PDB entry 7VAK | electron microscopy, 4.70 A resolution (low resolution: residue-level contacts below are approximate; hydrogen-bond / salt-bridge calls are withheld) | chains B and D of the 12 polymer chains in the assembly

# Chain B
Protein: V-type ATP synthase alpha chain
From: Thermus thermophilus HB8
Notes: EC 7.1.2.2
UniProt: Q56403 (VATA_THET8); numbering as in UniProt (aligned over 1-578)
Chain sequence (578 residues; numbered 1 to 578; the number before each row is that of its first residue):
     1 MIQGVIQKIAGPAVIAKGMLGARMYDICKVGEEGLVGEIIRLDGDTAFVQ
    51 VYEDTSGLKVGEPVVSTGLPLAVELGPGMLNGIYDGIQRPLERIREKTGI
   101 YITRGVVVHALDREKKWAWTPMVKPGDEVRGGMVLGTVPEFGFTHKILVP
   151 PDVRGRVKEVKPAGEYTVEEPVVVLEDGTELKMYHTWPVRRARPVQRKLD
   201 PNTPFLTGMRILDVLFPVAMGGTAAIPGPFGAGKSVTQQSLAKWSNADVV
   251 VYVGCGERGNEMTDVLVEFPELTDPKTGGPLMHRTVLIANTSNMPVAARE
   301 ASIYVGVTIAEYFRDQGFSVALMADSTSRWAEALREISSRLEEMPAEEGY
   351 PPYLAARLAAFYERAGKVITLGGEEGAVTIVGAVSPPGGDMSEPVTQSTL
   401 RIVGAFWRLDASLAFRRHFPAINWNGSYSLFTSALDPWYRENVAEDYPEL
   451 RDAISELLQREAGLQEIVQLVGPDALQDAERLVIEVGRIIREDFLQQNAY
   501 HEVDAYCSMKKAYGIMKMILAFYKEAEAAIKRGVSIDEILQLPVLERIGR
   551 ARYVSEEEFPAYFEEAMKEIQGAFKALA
Sequence notes: conflict Ala232 (Ser in Q56403), Ser235 (Thr in Q56403)

# Chain D
Protein: V-type ATP synthase beta chain
From: Thermus thermophilus HB8
UniProt: Q56404 (VATB_THET8); residues 1-478 here = UniProt positions 1-478
Chain sequence (478 residues; numbered 1 to 478; the number before each row is that of its first residue):
     1 MDLLKKEYTGITYISGPLLFVENAKDLAYGAIVDIKDGTGRVRGGQVIEV
    51 SEEYAVIQVFEETTGLDLATTSVSLVEDVARLGVSKEMLGRRFNGIGKPI
   101 DGLPPITPEKRLPITGLPLNPVARRKPEQFIQTGISTIDVMNTLVRGQKL
   151 PIFSGSGLPANEIAAQIARQATVRPDLSGEGEKEEPFAVVFAAMGITQRE
   201 LSYFIQEFERTGALSRSVLFLNKADDPTIERILTPRMALTVAEYLAFEHD
   251 YHVLVILTDMTNYCEALREIGAAREEIPGRRGYPGYMYTDLATIYERAGV
   301 VEGKKGSVTQIPILSMPDDDRTHPIPDLTGYITEGQIQLSRELHRKGIYP
   351 PIDPLPSLSRLMNNGVGKGKTREDHKQVSDQLYSAYANGVDIRKLVAIIG
   401 EDALTENDRRYLQFADAFERFFINQGQQNRSIEESLQIAWALLSMLPQGE
   451 LKRISKDHIGKYYGQKLEEIWGAPQALD
Disordered / not traced: 1-4, 475-478

# Interface between chain B and chain D
Residue-residue contacts - 74 pairs, chain B then chain D:
  Ile6(B) - Glu52(D)
  Gln7(B) - Ser51(D)
  Gln7(B) - Glu52(D)
  Lys8(B) - Glu49(D)
  Lys8(B) - Val50(D)
  Lys8(B) - Ser51(D)
  Ile9(B) - Tyr29(D)
  Ile9(B) - Glu49(D)
  Ile9(B) - Val50(D)
  Ala10(B) - Ile48(D)
  Ala10(B) - Glu49(D)
  Gly11(B) - Tyr29(D)
  Pro12(B) - Tyr29(D)
  Thr55(B) - Tyr29(D)
  Ser56(B) - Tyr29(D)
  Gly57(B) - Ala28(D)
  Gly57(B) - Tyr29(D)
  Gly57(B) - Val79(D)
  Leu58(B) - Ala28(D)
  Leu58(B) - Tyr29(D)
  Lys59(B) - Ala28(D)
  Val60(B) - Lys25(D)
  Leu91(B) - Asn120(D)
  Leu91(B) - Pro121(D)
  Ile94(B) - Asn120(D)
  Arg95(B) - Asn120(D)
  Arg95(B) - Val122(D)
  Arg95(B) - Glu302(D)
  Ile100(B) - Leu119(D)
  Ile100(B) - Asn120(D)
  Tyr101(B) - Leu117(D)
  Tyr101(B) - Pro118(D)
  Tyr101(B) - Leu119(D)
  Tyr101(B) - Phe247(D)
  Ile102(B) - Pro118(D)
  Ile102(B) - Asn120(D)
  Thr103(B) - Leu117(D)
  Phe230(B) - Ser359(D)
  Phe230(B) - Arg360(D)
  Gly256(B) - Tyr288(D)
  Arg258(B) - Glu296(D)
  Arg258(B) - Gly330(D)
  Arg258(B) - Tyr331(D)
  Arg258(B) - Ile332(D)
  Arg258(B) - Thr333(D)
  Gly259(B) - Lys149(D)
  Gly259(B) - Glu296(D)
  Asn260(B) - Gly147(D)
  Asn260(B) - Lys149(D)
  Asn260(B) - Glu334(D)
  Asn260(B) - Leu361(D)
  Met262(B) - Arg124(D)
  Thr263(B) - Lys126(D)
  Glu268(B) - Lys126(D)
  Ser292(B) - Tyr288(D)
  Ser292(B) - Ala292(D)
  Ser292(B) - Glu296(D)
  Asn293(B) - Pro118(D)
  Asn293(B) - Glu296(D)
  Met294(B) - Pro121(D)
  Arg299(B) - Tyr288(D)
  Arg299(B) - Thr289(D)
  Arg329(B) - Tyr288(D)
  Arg329(B) - Tyr331(D)
  Glu332(B) - Tyr288(D)
  Arg335(B) - Arg280(D)
  Glu336(B) - Gly285(D)
  Glu336(B) - Tyr286(D)
  Glu336(B) - Thr289(D)
  Ser339(B) - Gly285(D)
  Glu342(B) - Ile277(D)
  Glu348(B) - Arg280(D)
  Pro387(B) - Tyr331(D)
  Phe415(B) - Arg453(D)
Also at the interface, not in a pair above, chain B (47 interface residues in all): Lys17, Asp54, Glu257, Leu266, Thr291, Val296
Also at the interface, not in a pair above, chain D (44 interface residues in all): Thr115, Arg125, Pro127, Asp327, Leu328, Leu358

# In short
47 residues of chain B face 44 of chain D across their interface.
Chain B is V-type ATP synthase alpha chain and chain D is V-type ATP synthase beta chain, both from Thermus
thermophilus HB8; the structure, Nucleotide-free V1EG domain of V/A-ATPase from Thermus thermophilus, state2,
was determined by electron microscopy together with 7VAI, 7VAJ, 7VAL, 7VAM, 7VAN, 7VAO and 11 further entries
from the same study.
